5HNY - chains A and K of the 3 polymer chains in the assembly; structure by electron microscopy, 6.30 A resolution (low resolution: residue-level contacts below are approximate; hydrogen-bond / salt-bridge calls are withheld).

# Chain A
Protein: Tubulin alpha-1B chain
Source organism: Bos taurus
UniProt: P81947 (TBA1B_BOVIN); numbering as in UniProt (aligned over 2-439)
Amino-acid sequence (438 residues; numbered 2 to 439; the number before each row is that of its first residue):
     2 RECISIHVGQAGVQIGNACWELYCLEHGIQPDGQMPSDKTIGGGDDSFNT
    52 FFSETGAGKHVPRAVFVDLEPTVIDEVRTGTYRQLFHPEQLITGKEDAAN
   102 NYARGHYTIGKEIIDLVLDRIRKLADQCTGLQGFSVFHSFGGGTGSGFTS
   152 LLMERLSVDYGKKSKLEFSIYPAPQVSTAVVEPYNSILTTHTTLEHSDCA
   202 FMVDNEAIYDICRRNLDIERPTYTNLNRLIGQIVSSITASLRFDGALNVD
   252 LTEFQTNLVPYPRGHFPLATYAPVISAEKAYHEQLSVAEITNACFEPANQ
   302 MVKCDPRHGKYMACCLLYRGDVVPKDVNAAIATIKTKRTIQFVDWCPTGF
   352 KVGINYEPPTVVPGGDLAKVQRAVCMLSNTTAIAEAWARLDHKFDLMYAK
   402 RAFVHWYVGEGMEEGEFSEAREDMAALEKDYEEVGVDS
Disordered / not traced: 35-60, 436-439
Sequence notes: conflict Ser-136 (Leu in P81947), Gly-232 (Ser in P81947), Gly-265 (Ile in P81947), Thr-340 (Ser in P81947), Glu-358 (Gln in P81947)
Ligand contacts: GTP (guanosine-5'-triphosphate): Gly-10, Gln-11, Ala-12, Gln-15, Ile-16, Ala-99, Ala-100, Asn-101, Ser-140, Gly-142, Gly-143, Gly-144, Thr-145, Gly-146, Ile-171, Thr-179, Glu-183, Asn-206, Tyr-224, Leu-227, Asn-228

# Chain K
Protein: Protein claret segregational, Kinesin-1/Kinesin-14, Protein claret segregational
Source organism: Drosophila melanogaster
UniProt: P20480 (NCD_DROME); the construct has insertions or renumbered stretches relative to UniProt, so the offset changes along the chain: 1-24 = UniProt 325-348; 340-371 = UniProt 669-700
Amino-acid sequence (371 residues; numbered 1 to 371; the number before each row is that of its first residue):
     1 KEQLFQSNMERKELHNTVMDLRGNIKVMCRFRPLNEAEILRGDKFIPKFK
    51 GEETVVIQGKPYVFDRVLPPNTTQEQVYNACAKQIVKDVLEGYNGTIFAY
   101 GQTSSGKTHTMEGKLHDPQLMGIIPRIAHDIFDHIYSMDENLEFAIKVSY
   151 FEIYLDKIRDLLDVSKTNLAVHEDKNRVPYVKGCTERFVSSPEEVMDVID
   201 EGKSNRHVAVTNMNEHSSRSHSIFLINIKQENVETEKKLSGKLYLVDLAG
   251 SEKVSKTGAEGAVLDEAKNINKSLSALGNVISALAEGTTHVPYRDSKMTR
   301 ILQDSLGGNCRTTIVICCSPSVFNEAETKSTLMFGQRAKSCKMTKAKRNR
   351 YLNNSVANSSTQSNNSGSFDK
Disordered / not traced: 1-23, 341-371
Covalently attached groups: covalent link Ile-316/Thr-331, Cys-318/Thr-328
Ion coordination: Mg2+: Thr-108 (together with AMP-PNP)
Ligand contacts: AMP-PNP (ANP; phosphoaminophosphonic acid-adenylate ester): Arg-30, Arg-32, Pro-33, Gly-101, Gln-102, Thr-103, Ser-104, Ser-105, Gly-106, Lys-107, Thr-108, His-109, Asn-214, His-216, Ser-217, Ser-218

# Chain A / chain K interface
Residue-residue contacts (26):
  Tyr-108(A) / Thr-257(K)
  Tyr-108(A) / Lys-268(K)
  Thr-109(A) / Thr-257(K)
  Thr-109(A) / Gly-258(K)
  Lys-112(A) / Thr-257(K)
  Lys-112(A) / Gly-258(K)
  Glu-113(A) / Gly-258(K)
  Glu-155(A) / Lys-256(K)
  Tyr-399(A) / Arg-337(K)
  Arg-402(A) / Asn-279(K)
  Arg-402(A) / Arg-337(K)
  Val-409(A) / Asn-269(K)
  Val-409(A) / Lys-272(K)
  Val-409(A) / Ser-273(K)
  Gly-410(A) / Asn-269(K)
  Glu-411(A) / Asn-269(K)
  Gly-412(A) / Lys-268(K)
  Met-413(A) / Lys-272(K)
  Glu-414(A) / Ser-251(K)
  Glu-414(A) / Glu-252(K)
  Glu-414(A) / Lys-272(K)
  Glu-415(A) / Lys-272(K)
  Glu-415(A) / Met-333(K)
  Glu-415(A) / Arg-337(K)
  Ser-419(A) / Arg-337(K)
  Glu-420(A) / Lys-329(K)
Interface residues without a listed pair, chain A (18 interface residues in all): Gly-416, Glu-423
Interface residues without a listed pair, chain K (15 interface residues in all): Asp-265, Ser-330

# In short
18 residues of chain A and 15 residues of chain K are in contact. Chain A binds GTP. Bound to chain K:
AMP-PNP.
Here chain A is Tubulin alpha-1B chain (Bos taurus) and chain K is Protein claret segregational,
Kinesin-1/Kinesin-14, Protein claret segregational (Drosophila melanogaster). Entry 5HNY (Structural basis of
backwards motion in kinesin-14: plus-end directed nKn669 in the AMPPNP state) was determined by electron
microscopy, deposited together with 5HNW, 5HNX and 5HNZ.
